PDB entry 8YGT | electron microscopy, 3.01 A resolution | chains B and L of the 4 polymer chains in the assembly

[Chain B]
Protein: Outer capsid protein VP4
From: Rotavirus A
Reference sequence: A0A5J6BC68 (A0A5J6BC68_9REOV); residues -2 to 578 here correspond to UniProt positions 1-581 (UniProt number = residue number + 3)
Amino-acid sequence (581 residues; row label = number of the first residue in the row; numbers below 1 keep their minus sign (Gly-2 is residue -2)):
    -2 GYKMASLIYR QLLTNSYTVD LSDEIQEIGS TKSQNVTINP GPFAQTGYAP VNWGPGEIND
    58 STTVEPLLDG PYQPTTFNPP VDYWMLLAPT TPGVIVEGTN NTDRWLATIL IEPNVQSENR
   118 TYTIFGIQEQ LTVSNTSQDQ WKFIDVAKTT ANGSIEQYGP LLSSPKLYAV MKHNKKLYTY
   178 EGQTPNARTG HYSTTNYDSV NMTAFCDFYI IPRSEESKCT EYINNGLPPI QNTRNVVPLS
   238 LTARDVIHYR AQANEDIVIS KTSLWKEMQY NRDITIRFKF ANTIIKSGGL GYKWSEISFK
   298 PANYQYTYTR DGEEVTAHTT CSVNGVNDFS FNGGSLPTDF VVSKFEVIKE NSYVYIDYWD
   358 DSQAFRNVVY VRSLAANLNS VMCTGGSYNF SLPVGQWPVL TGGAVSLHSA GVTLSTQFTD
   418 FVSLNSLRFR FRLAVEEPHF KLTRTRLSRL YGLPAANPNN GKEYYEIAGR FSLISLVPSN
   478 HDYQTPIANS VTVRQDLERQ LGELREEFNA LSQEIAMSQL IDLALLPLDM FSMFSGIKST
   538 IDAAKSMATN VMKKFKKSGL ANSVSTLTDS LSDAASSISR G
Not modelled in the structure: -2 to 261, 478-578
Construct notes: conflict Ala144 (Val147 in A0A5J6BC68), Glu153 (Gly156 in A0A5J6BC68), Lys172 (Glu175 in A0A5J6BC68), Gly187 (Ala190 in A0A5J6BC68), Ser332 (Tyr335 in A0A5J6BC68), Ser445 (Asp448 in A0A5J6BC68), Asn454 (Asp457 in A0A5J6BC68), His478 (Asp481 in A0A5J6BC68)

[Chain L]
Protein: Antibody 7H13-I54G mutant light chain
From: Mus musculus
Notes: antibody fragment or engineered binder
Amino-acid sequence (107 residues; row label = number of the first residue in the row):
     1 DIVMTQSHKF MSTSVGDRVS ITCKASQDVT SAVAWYQQKP GQSPKLLISS ASYRYTGVPD
    61 RFSGSGSGTD FTFTISSVQA EDLAVYYCQQ HYSTPPTFGA GTKLELK
Cystine bridges: Cys23-Cys88

[Interface between chain B and chain L]
Pairs across the interface (4):
  Asp270(B) - Thr94(L)  hydrogen bond
  Asn376(B) - His91(L)
  Glu463(B) - Tyr92(L)
  Arg467(B) - Thr94(L)  hydrogen bond
Interface residues without a listed pair, chain B (5 interface residues in all): Glu433
Interface residues without a listed pair, chain L (5 interface residues in all): Thr30, Tyr53

[In short]
The chain B/chain L interface involves 5 residues from each chain; the contacts include 2 hydrogen bonds.
Polar contacts include Asp270(B)-Thr94(L) and Arg467(B)-Thr94(L).
Here chain B is Outer capsid protein VP4 (Rotavirus A) and chain L is Antibody 7H13-I54G mutant light chain
(Mus musculus). Entry 8YGT (Cryo-EM structure of simian rotavirus SA11 VP4 in complex with nAb 7H13-I54G
mutant (left side)) was determined by electron microscopy, deposited together with 8YGR, 8YGS and 8YGU.
